5BXN - chains A and G of the 28 polymer chains in the assembly; structure by X-ray diffraction, 2.80 A resolution.

Chain A:
Name: Proteasome subunit alpha type-2
From: Saccharomyces cerevisiae (strain ATCC 204508 / S288c)
Notes: EC 3.4.25.1
UniProt: P23639 (PSA2_YEAST); numbering as in UniProt (aligned over 1-250)
Amino-acid sequence (250 residues; numbered 1 to 250; the number before each row is that of its first residue):
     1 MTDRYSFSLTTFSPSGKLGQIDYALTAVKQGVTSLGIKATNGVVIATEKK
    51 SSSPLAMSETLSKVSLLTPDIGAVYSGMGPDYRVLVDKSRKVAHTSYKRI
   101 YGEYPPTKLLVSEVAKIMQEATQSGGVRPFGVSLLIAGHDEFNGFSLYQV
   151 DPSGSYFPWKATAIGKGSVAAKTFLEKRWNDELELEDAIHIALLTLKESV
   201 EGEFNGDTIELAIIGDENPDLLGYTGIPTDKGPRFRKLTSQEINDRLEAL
Swiss-Prot annotation at these positions:
  - cross-link: Lys108 (Glycyl lysine isopeptide (Lys-Gly) (interchain with G-Cter in ubiquitin))

Chain G:
Name: Proteasome subunit alpha type-1
From: Saccharomyces cerevisiae (strain ATCC 204508 / S288c)
Notes: EC 3.4.25.1
UniProt: P21243 (PSA1_YEAST); residues -8 to 243 here correspond to UniProt positions 1-252 (UniProt number = residue number + 9)
Amino-acid sequence (252 residues; numbered -8 to 243; the number before each row is that of its first residue; numbers below 1 keep their minus sign (Met-8 is residue -8)):
    -8 MSGAAAASAAGYDRHITIFSPEGRLYQVEYAFKATNQTNINSLAVRGKDC
    42 TVVISQKKVPDKLLDPTTVSYIFCISRTIGMVVNGPIPDARNAALRAKAE
    92 AAEFRYKYGYDMPCDVLAKRMANLSQIYTQRAYMRPLGVILTFVSVDEEL
   142 GPSIYKTDPAGYYVGYKATATGPKQQEITTNLENHFKKSKIDHINEESWE
   192 KVVEFAITHMIDALGTEFSKNDLEVGVATKDKFFTLSAENIEERLVAIAE
   242 QD
Unresolved in the structure: -8 to 1, 243
Ion coordination: Mg2+: Thr8, Tyr119, Arg122, Met125

How chain A and chain G interact:
Residue-residue contacts (65):
  Thr2(A) with Tyr124(G)
  Asp3(A) with Arg122(G); Tyr124(G)
  Tyr5(A) with Ile7(G); Ala123(G), hydrophobic; Tyr124(G), hydrophobic
  Leu9(A) with Ile9(G), hydrophobic; Ala123(G), hydrophobic
  Gln20(A) with Ile9(G); Phe10(G), hydrogen bond (side chain-backbone)
  Tyr23(A) with Phe10(G), hydrophobic; Ser11(G); Pro12(G), hydrophobic; Gly14(G)
  Ala24(A) with Phe10(G), hydrophobic
  Thr26(A) with Glu13(G)
  Ala27(A) with Gly14(G)
  Ser52(A) with Tyr153(G)
  Pro54(A) with Lys158(G), hydrogen bond (backbone-side chain); Glu174(G)
  Leu55(A) with Tyr157(G); Lys158(G), hydrogen bond (backbone-backbone); Ala159(G); Thr170(G); Glu174(G); Phe177(G), hydrophobic
  Ala56(A) with Gly156(G); Tyr157(G), hydrophobic
  Met57(A) with Arg37(G); Val155(G); Gly156(G), hydrogen bond (backbone-backbone); Tyr157(G); Lys158(G)
  Thr60(A) with Tyr146(G); Val155(G); Gly156(G), hydrogen bond (side chain-backbone)
  Leu61(A) with Tyr153(G), hydrophobic
  Met78(A) with Phe10(G), hydrophobic; Leu16(G), hydrophobic
  Pro80(A) with Gln117(G); Ala151(G); Gly152(G); Tyr153(G)
  Asp81(A) with Gln117(G)
  Arg83(A) with Ala113(G), hydrogen bond (side chain-backbone); Asn114(G); Gly152(G), hydrogen bond (side chain-backbone); Tyr154(G)
  Val84(A) with Asn114(G); Gln117(G)
  Asp87(A) with Lys110(G), salt bridge; Asn114(G)
  Gly126(A) with Gln121(G); Arg122(G); Ala123(G), hydrogen bond (backbone-backbone)
  Val127(A) with Gln121(G); Arg122(G)
  Arg128(A) with Thr8(G); Phe10(G); Leu16(G); Thr120(G), hydrogen bond (side chain-backbone); Gln121(G), hydrogen bond (backbone-backbone)
  Pro129(A) with Phe10(G)
  Phe130(A) with Gln121(G)
  Gly131(A) with Phe10(G)
Also at the interface, not in a pair above, chain A (31 interface residues in all): Met1, Ser53, Ala121
Also at the interface, not in a pair above, chain G (33 interface residues in all): Leu173

In short:
Chain A and chain G form an interface of 31 and 33 residues respectively; the contacts include 10 hydrogen
bonds and 1 salt bridge. Polar pairs include Asp87(A)-Lys110(G), Gln20(A)-Phe10(G) and Pro54(A)-Lys158(G). The
Mg2+ site is built by Thr8(G), Tyr119(G), Arg122(G) and Met125(G).
Chain A is Proteasome subunit alpha type-2 and chain G is Proteasome subunit alpha type-1, both from
Saccharomyces cerevisiae (strain ATCC 204508 / S288c); the structure, Yeast 20S proteasome beta2-G170A mutant
in complex with Bortezomib, was determined by X-ray diffraction, deposited together with 5BXL.
